PDB entry 2QQC | X-ray diffraction, 2.00 A resolution | chains C and E of the 6 polymer chains in the assembly

Chain C (and E):
Molecule: Pyruvoyl-dependent arginine decarboxylase subunit beta
Source organism: Methanocaldococcus jannaschii
Notes: fragment: Beta subunit; chain E of this document is another copy of the same molecule, construct and numbering; everything in this record applies to it too
Reference sequence: Q57764 (PDAD_METJA); residues 1-52 here = UniProt positions 1-52
Sequence (53 residues; each row starts with the number of its first residue; numbering starts at 0):
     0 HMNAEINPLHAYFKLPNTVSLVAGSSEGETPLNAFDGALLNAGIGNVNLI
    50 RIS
Not modelled in the structure: 0-5 (chain E: 0-2)
Sequence notes: expression tag (0)
Small-molecule neighbours: agmatine (AG2): Leu31, Phe34, Asp35, Leu38, Gly44, Val46
UniProt features mapped onto this chain:
  - site: Ser52 (Cleavage (non-hydrolytic))

Interface between chain C and chain E:
Residue-residue contacts (17):
  Tyr11(C) with His9(E), hydrogen bond (backbone-side chain)
  Phe12(C) with Glu4(E); Ile5(E); Asn6(E), hydrogen bond (backbone-backbone); His9(E); Ala10(E); Phe12(E), hydrophobic
  Lys13(C) with Glu4(E); Asn6(E)
  Leu14(C) with Glu4(E), hydrogen bond (backbone-side chain); Ile5(E)
  Ile49(C) with Leu8(E), hydrophobic; Ile49(E), hydrophobic
  Ile51(C) with Asn47(E); Leu48(E)
  Ser52(C) with Phe34(E); Leu48(E), hydrogen bond (backbone-backbone)
Other interface residues (no listed pair), chain C (9 interface residues in all): Pro15, Arg50
Other interface residues (no listed pair), chain E (13 interface residues in all): Leu38, Val46

Summary:
Chain C and chain E form an interface of 9 and 13 residues respectively, with 4 hydrogen bonds. Polar contacts
include Tyr11(C)-His9(E), Leu14(C)-Glu4(E) and Phe12(C)-Asn6(E). Bound to chain C: agmatine.
Both chains are Pyruvoyl-dependent arginine decarboxylase subunit beta (Methanocaldococcus jannaschii). Entry
2QQC (E109Q mutant of Pyruvoyl-dependent Arginine Decarboxylase from Methanococcus jannashii) was determined
by X-ray diffraction, deposited together with 2QQD.
